6E14 - chains D and G of the 5 polymer chains in the assembly; structure by electron microscopy, 4.00 A resolution.

# Chain D
Molecule: Fimbrial biogenesis outer membrane usher protein
From: Escherichia coli
UniProt: A0A0F3W955 (A0A0F3W955_ECOLX); residues -44 to 833 here correspond to UniProt positions 1-878 (UniProt number = residue number + 45)
Chain sequence (879 residues; row label = number of the first residue in the row; numbers below 1 keep their minus sign (Met-44 is residue -44)):
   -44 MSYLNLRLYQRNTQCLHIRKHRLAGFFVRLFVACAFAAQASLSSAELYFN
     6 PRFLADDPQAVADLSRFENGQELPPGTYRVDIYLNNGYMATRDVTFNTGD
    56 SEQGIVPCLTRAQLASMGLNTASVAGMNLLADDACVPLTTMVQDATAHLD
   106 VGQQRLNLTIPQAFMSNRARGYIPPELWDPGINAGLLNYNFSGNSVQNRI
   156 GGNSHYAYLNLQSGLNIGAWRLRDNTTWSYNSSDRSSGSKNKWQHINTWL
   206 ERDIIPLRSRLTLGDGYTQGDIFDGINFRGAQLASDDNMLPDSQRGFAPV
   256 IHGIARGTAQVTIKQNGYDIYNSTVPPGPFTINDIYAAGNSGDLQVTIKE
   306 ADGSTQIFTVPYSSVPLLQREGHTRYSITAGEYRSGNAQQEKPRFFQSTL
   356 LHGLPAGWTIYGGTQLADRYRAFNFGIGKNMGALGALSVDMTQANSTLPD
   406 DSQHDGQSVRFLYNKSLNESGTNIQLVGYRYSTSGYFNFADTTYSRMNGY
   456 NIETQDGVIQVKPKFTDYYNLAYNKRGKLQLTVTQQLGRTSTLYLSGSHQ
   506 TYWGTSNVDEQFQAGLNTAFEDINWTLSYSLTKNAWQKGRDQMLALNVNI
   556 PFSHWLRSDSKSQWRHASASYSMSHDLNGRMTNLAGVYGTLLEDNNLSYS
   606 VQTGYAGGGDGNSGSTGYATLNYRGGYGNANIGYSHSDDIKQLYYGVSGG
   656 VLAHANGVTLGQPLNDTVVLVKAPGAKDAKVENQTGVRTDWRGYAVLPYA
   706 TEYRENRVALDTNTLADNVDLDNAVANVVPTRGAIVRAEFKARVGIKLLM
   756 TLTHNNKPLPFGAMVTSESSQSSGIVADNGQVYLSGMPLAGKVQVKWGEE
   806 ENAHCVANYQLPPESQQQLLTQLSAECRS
Disordered / not traced: -44 to 1, 188-195, 454-473
Differences from the reference sequence: conflict Ser-4 (Pro41 in A0A0F3W955); expression tag (834)
Disulfide bonds: Cys63-Cys90, Cys810-Cys832
Reported in the primary citation:
  - contacts within the chain: Val16-Phe766 (hydrophobic contact), Val16-Trp802 (hydrophobic contact)
  - conformationally variable residues (order/disorder transition): Leu2 to Glu27

# Chain G
Molecule: Protein FimG
From: Escherichia coli
UniProt: P08190 (FIMG_ECOLI); residues -12 to 144 here correspond to UniProt positions 11-167 (UniProt number = residue number + 23)
Chain sequence (158 residues; row label = number of the first residue in the row; numbers below 1 keep their minus sign (Met-13 is residue -13)):
   -13 MAAILALASATIQAADVTITVNGKVVAKPCTVSTTNATVDLGDLYSFSLM
    37 SAGAASAWHDVALELTNCPVGTSRVTASFSGAADSTGYYKNQGTAQNIQL
    87 ELQDDSGNTLNTGATKTVQVDDSSQSAHFPLQVRALTVNGGATQGTIQAV
   137 ISITYTYS
Disordered / not traced: -13 to 1
Differences from the reference sequence: initiating methionine (-13)
Disulfide bonds: Cys16-Cys54
UniProt features mapped onto this chain:
  - site: Tyr143 (Required for stability and transport)

# Interface between chain D and chain G
Contacting residue pairs - 34 pairs, chain D then chain G:
  Asn149(D) - Asn53(G)  hydrogen bond
  Tyr163(D) - Ser110(G)
  Asn165(D) - Ser110(G)
  Thr182(D) - Ser109(G)
  Gln199(D) - Ser109(G)
  Ile201(D) - Asp107(G)
  Ile201(D) - Ser109(G)
  Tyr273(D) - Asn125(G)
  Tyr291(D) - Gly39(G)  hydrogen bond (side chain-backbone)
  Asn295(D) - Thr72(G)
  Gln491(D) - Asp70(G)  hydrogen bond (side chain-backbone)
  Gln491(D) - Ser71(G)
  Thr497(D) - Ala69(G)
  Tyr499(D) - Thr98(G)
  Tyr499(D) - Gly99(G)  hydrogen bond (side chain-backbone)
  Gln518(D) - Ser64(G)  hydrogen bond
  Asn522(D) - Ser66(G)  hydrogen bond
  Asn522(D) - Gly67(G)  hydrogen bond (side chain-backbone)
  Ala524(D) - Gln78(G)
  Asn529(D) - Val136(G)
  Asn554(D) - Val136(G)
  Tyr593(D) - Asn22(G)
  Ser603(D) - Asn22(G)
  Tyr604(D) - Asn22(G)  hydrogen bond (backbone-side chain)
  Ser605(D) - Thr21(G)
  Thr625(D) - Ser19(G)
  Tyr649(D) - Thr17(G)
  Tyr649(D) - Asn53(G)
  Asn688(D) - Leu27(G)
  Asn688(D) - Gly28(G)
  Tyr704(D) - Asp46(G)
  Ala705(D) - Asp46(G)
  Thr706(D) - Trp44(G)
  Arg709(D) - Trp44(G)
Other interface residues (no listed pair), chain D (37 interface residues in all): Arg125, Ile275, Arg494, Trp541, Gln542, Asn552, Asn627, Asn636, Asn670
Other interface residues (no listed pair), chain G (34 interface residues in all): Val11, Val12, Thr20, Ala38, His45, Val47, Ala68, Lys76, Ser138

# Overview
The interface between chain D and chain G involves 37 residues on one side and 34 on the other; the contacts
include 8 hydrogen bonds. Polar contacts include Asn149(D)-Asn53(G), Tyr291(D)-Gly39(G) and
Gln491(D)-Asp70(G). The paper reports conformational variability at Leu2(D); contacts within the chain
involving Val16(D), Phe766(D) and Trp802(D).
Here chain D is Fimbrial biogenesis outer membrane usher protein and chain G is Protein FimG, both from
Escherichia coli. Entry 6E14 (Handover mechanism of the growing pilus by the bacterial outer membrane usher
FimD) was determined by electron microscopy together with 6E15 from the same study.
